Entry 6YGG (X-ray diffraction, 1.85 A resolution); this record covers chains A and B.

[Chain A (and B)]
Molecule: AfNADase
Source organism: Aspergillus fumigatus Af293
Notes: chain B of this document is another copy of the same molecule, construct and numbering; everything in this record applies to it too
UniProtKB: Q4WL81 (Q4WL81_ASPFU); residues 1-234 here = UniProt positions 1-234
Chain sequence (248 residues; each row starts with the number of its first residue):
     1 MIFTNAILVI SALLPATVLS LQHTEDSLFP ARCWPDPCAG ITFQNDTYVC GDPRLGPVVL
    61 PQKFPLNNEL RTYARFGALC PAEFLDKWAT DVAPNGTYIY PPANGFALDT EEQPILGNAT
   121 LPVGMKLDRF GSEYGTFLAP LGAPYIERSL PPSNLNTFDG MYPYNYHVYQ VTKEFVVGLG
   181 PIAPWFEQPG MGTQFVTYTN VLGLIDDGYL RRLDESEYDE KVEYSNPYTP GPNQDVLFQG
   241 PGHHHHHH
Not modelled in the structure: 1-25, 235-248 (chain B: 1-26, 236-248)
Construct notes: expression tag (235-248)
Disulfides: Cys-33/Cys-80, Cys-38/Cys-50
Glycans and other covalent adducts: glycan linked to Asn-45, Asn-95; N-acetylglucosamine (NAG) linked to Asn-118
Ion coordination: Na+: Arg-32, Trp-34, Tyr-134; Ca2+: Ser-216, Asp-219, Glu-220, Glu-223
Curated features (UniProtKB/Swiss-Prot):
  - active site: Arg-129, Gln-194
  - binding site (NAD(+)): Phe-130, Thr-136, Arg-148
  - binding site (Ca(2+)): Ser-216, Asp-219, Glu-220, Glu-223
  - glycosylation (N-linked (GlcNAc...) asparagine): Asn-45, Asn-95, Asn-118
What the authors report for this chain:
  - binding site for the ligand DQV: Arg-129, Phe-130, Phe-137, Arg-148, Gln-194
  - catalytic residues: Phe-137
  - catalytic residues: Arg-129, Gln-194 (proposed by the authors, not directly observed)
  - mutagenesis - R129A, F137A: abolished catalytic activity
  - mutagenesis - Q194A, Q194K: abolished catalytic activity on  NAD
  - mutagenesis - F130A: decreased catalytic activity
  - contacts within the chain: Asp-128/Arg-148 (salt bridge)
  - mutagenesis - D219A/E220A: decreased catalytic activity on  NAD

[Chain A / chain B interface]
Contacting residue pairs (113; chain A residue first):
  Asp-26(A) with Lys-221(B), salt bridge
  Phe-64(A) with Arg-71(B); Thr-72(B)
  Asn-68(A) with Asn-68(B); Arg-71(B); Thr-72(B)
  Arg-71(A) with Phe-64(B); Asn-68(B); Lys-221(B)
  Thr-72(A) with Phe-64(B); Asn-68(B); Lys-221(B); Tyr-224(B)
  Tyr-73(A) with Lys-221(B)
  Ala-74(A) with Lys-221(B); Val-222(B), hydrophobic
  Gly-77(A) with Val-222(B); Ser-225(B)
  Asp-86(A) with Gln-234(B), hydrogen bond (backbone-side chain)
  Lys-87(A) with Thr-229(B), hydrogen bond (side chain-backbone); Pro-230(B); Gly-231(B); Pro-232(B); Gln-234(B)
  Trp-88(A) with Pro-230(B); Gly-231(B); Pro-232(B)
  Ala-89(A) with Gln-234(B), hydrogen bond (backbone-side chain)
  Thr-90(A) with Gln-234(B)
  Ile-99(A) with Pro-232(B), hydrophobic; Gln-234(B)
  Asp-109(A) with Asn-118(B)
  Thr-110(A) with Asn-118(B), hydrogen bond (backbone-backbone); Ala-119(B); Thr-120(B)
  Ile-115(A) with Leu-116(B); Gly-117(B); Leu-179(B)
  Leu-116(A) with Ile-115(B)
  Gly-117(A) with Ile-115(B)
  Asn-118(A) with Asp-109(B); Thr-110(B), hydrogen bond (backbone-backbone)
  Ala-119(A) with Leu-108(B); Thr-110(B)
  Thr-120(A) with Thr-110(B)
  Met-125(A) with Met-191(B), hydrophobic
  Pro-140(A) with Met-191(B), hydrophobic
  Ala-143(A) with Glu-147(B)
  Pro-144(A) with Pro-144(B); Glu-147(B)
  Ile-146(A) with Tyr-224(B), hydrophobic
  Glu-147(A) with Ala-143(B); Pro-144(B); Glu-147(B)
  Val-176(A) with Thr-110(B)
  Leu-179(A) with Ile-115(B); Pro-181(B), hydrophobic
  Pro-181(A) with Leu-179(B), hydrophobic; Thr-193(B)
  Pro-184(A) with Asn-226(B); Thr-229(B)
  Trp-185(A) with Pro-232(B)
  Glu-187(A) with Ser-225(B); Asn-226(B), hydrogen bond (backbone-backbone); Pro-227(B)
  Gln-188(A) with Ser-225(B); Asn-226(B), hydrogen bond (backbone-side chain)
  Pro-189(A) with Tyr-224(B); Asn-226(B); Tyr-228(B)
  Met-191(A) with Met-125(B), hydrophobic; Pro-140(B), hydrophobic; Leu-179(B), hydrophobic; Thr-193(B), hydrogen bond (backbone-side chain); Phe-195(B), hydrophobic
  Gly-192(A) with Thr-193(B), hydrogen bond (backbone-side chain)
  Thr-193(A) with Pro-181(B); Met-191(B), hydrogen bond (side chain-backbone); Gly-192(B), hydrogen bond (side chain-backbone)
  Phe-195(A) with Met-191(B), hydrophobic
  Lys-221(A) with Arg-71(B); Thr-72(B); Tyr-73(B); Ala-74(B)
  Val-222(A) with Ala-74(B), hydrophobic; Gly-77(B); Ala-78(B)
  Tyr-224(A) with Thr-72(B); Ile-146(B); Pro-189(B)
  Ser-225(A) with Gly-77(B); Glu-187(B); Gln-188(B)
  Asn-226(A) with Pro-184(B); Glu-187(B), hydrogen bond (backbone-backbone); Gln-188(B), hydrogen bond (side chain-backbone); Pro-189(B)
  Pro-227(A) with Glu-187(B)
  Tyr-228(A) with Pro-189(B)
  Thr-229(A) with Lys-87(B), hydrogen bond (backbone-side chain); Pro-184(B)
  Pro-230(A) with Trp-88(B)
  Gly-231(A) with Lys-87(B); Trp-88(B)
  Pro-232(A) with Lys-87(B); Trp-88(B); Ile-99(B), hydrophobic; Trp-185(B)
  Asn-233(A) with Asp-86(B), hydrogen bond (side chain-backbone); Lys-87(B); Ala-89(B), hydrogen bond (side chain-backbone); Ile-99(B)
  Gln-234(A) with Lys-87(B)
Also at the interface, not in a pair above, chain A (57 interface residues in all): Ala-78, Leu-108, Gly-142, Gly-190
Also at the interface, not in a pair above, chain B (55 interface residues in all): Leu-70, Ala-107, Gly-142, Val-176

[In short]
Chain A and chain B form an interface of 57 and 55 residues respectively; the contacts include 16 hydrogen
bonds and 1 salt bridge. Among the polar pairs are Asp-26(A)/Lys-221(B), Asp-86(A)/Gln-234(B) and
Lys-87(A)/Thr-229(B). From the paper: catalytic residues Phe-137(A), Arg-129(A) and Gln-194(A); R129A and
F137A of chain A abolish catalytic activity; 6 substitutions were tested in all.
Chain A and chain B are both AfNADase (Aspergillus fumigatus Af293); the structure, NADase from Aspergillus
fumigatus complexed with a substrate anologue, was determined by X-ray diffraction together with 6YGE and 6YGF
from the same study.
